PDB entry 5NQT | X-ray diffraction, 2.15 A resolution | chains A and B of the 3 polymer chains in the assembly

Chain A:
Name: Tubulin alpha-1B chain
From: Bos taurus
UniProtKB: P81947 (TBA1B_BOVIN); residue numbers follow UniProt; this construct covers 1-451
Chain sequence (451 residues; numbered 1 to 451; the number before each row is that of its first residue):
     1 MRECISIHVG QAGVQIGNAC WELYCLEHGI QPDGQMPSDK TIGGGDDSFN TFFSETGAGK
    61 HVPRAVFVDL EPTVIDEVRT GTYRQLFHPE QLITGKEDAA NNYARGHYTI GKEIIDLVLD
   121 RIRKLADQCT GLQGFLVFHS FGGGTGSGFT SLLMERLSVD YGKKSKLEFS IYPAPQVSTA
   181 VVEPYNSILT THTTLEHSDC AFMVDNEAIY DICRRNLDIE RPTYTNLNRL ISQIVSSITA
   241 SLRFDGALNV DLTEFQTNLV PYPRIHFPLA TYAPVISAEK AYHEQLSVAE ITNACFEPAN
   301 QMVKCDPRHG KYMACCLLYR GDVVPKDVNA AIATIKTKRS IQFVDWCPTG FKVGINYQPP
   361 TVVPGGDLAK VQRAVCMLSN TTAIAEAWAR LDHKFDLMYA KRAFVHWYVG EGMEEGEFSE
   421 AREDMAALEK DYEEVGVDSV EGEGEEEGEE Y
Disordered / not traced: 41-46, 438-451
Residues lining bound ligands: GTP (guanosine-5'-triphosphate): G10, Q11, A12, Q15, I16, D69, D98, A99, A100, N101, S140, G142, G143, G144, T145, G146, I171, P173, V177, S178, T179, E183, N206, Y224, L227, N228, I231

Chain B:
Name: Tubulin beta-2B chain
From: Bos taurus
UniProtKB: Q6B856 (TBB2B_BOVIN); the author numbering skips numbers that UniProt does not, so the offset changes along the chain: 1-42 = UniProt 1-42; 45-360 = UniProt 43-358; 369-455 = UniProt 359-445
Chain sequence (445 residues; each row starts with the number of its first residue; note: 10 numbers in that range are skipped by the numbering (no residue carries them; nothing is unmodelled there)):
     1 MREIVHIQAG QCGNQIGAKF WEVISDEHGI DPTGSYHGDS DL
    45 QLERINVYYN EATGNKYVPR AILVDLEPGT MDSVRSGPFG QIFRPDNFVF GQSGAGNNWA
   105 KGHYTEGAEL VDSVLDVVRK ESESCDCLQG FQLTHSLGGG TGSGMGTLLI SKIREEYPDR
   165 IMNTFSVMPS PKVSDTVVEP YNATLSVHQL VENTDETYCI DNEALYDICF RTLKLTTPTY
   225 GDLNHLVSAT MSGVTTCLRF PGQLNADLRK LAVNMVPFPR LHFFMPGFAP LTSRGSQQYR
   285 ALTVPELTQQ MFDSKNMMAA CDPRHGRYLT VAAIFRGRMS MKEVDEQMLN VQNKNSSYFV
   345 EWIPNNVKTA VCDIPP
   369 RGLKMSATFI GNSTAIQELF KRISEQFTAM FRRKAFLHWY TGEGMDEMEF TEAESNMNDL
   429 VSEYQQYQDA TADEQGEFEE EEGEDEA
Disordered / not traced: 442-455
Residues lining bound ligands: GDP (guanosine-5'-diphosphate): G10, Q11, C12, Q15, I16, D69, A99, N101, S140, G142, G143, G144, T145, G146, V171, P173, V177, S178, E183, N206, L209, Y224, L227, N228

Chain A / chain B interface:
Contacting residue pairs (53; chain A residue first):
  Q11(A) with Q247(B), hydrogen bond
  K96(A) with M1(B); D130(B), salt bridge
  E97(A) with M1(B); C131(B); R164(B), salt bridge
  D98(A) with K254(B), salt bridge
  A100(A) with R253(B); K254(B); V257(B)
  N101(A) with K254(B)
  R105(A) with R253(B)
  P175(A) with N349(B)
  S178(A) with K352(B), hydrogen bond
  T179(A) with Q247(B); L248(B); N258(B), hydrogen bond (backbone-side chain)
  A180(A) with N258(B); K352(B)
  V181(A) with N258(B), hydrogen bond (backbone-side chain); I347(B), hydrophobic; P348(B)
  R214(A) with K326(B)
  R221(A) with M325(B); D329(B), salt bridge
  Y224(A) with Q247(B), hydrogen bond
  K394(A) with P348(B); N349(B), hydrogen bond
  L397(A) with E345(B); W346(B); A440(B), hydrophobic
  M398(A) with W346(B), hydrogen bond (backbone-backbone); P348(B)
  K401(A) with F262(B); W346(B); T439(B), hydrogen bond (side chain-backbone); A440(B); D441(B), salt bridge
  R402(A) with F262(B)
  A403(A) with P261(B); F262(B), hydrophobic
  F404(A) with V257(B); N258(B); V260(B); P261(B), hydrogen bond (backbone-backbone); T314(B)
  H406(A) with V260(B); P261(B); F262(B); P263(B)
  W407(A) with A256(B), hydrophobic; V257(B); V260(B), hydrogen bond (side chain-backbone)
Interface residues without a listed pair, chain A (28 interface residues in all): V182, Y210, E220, E411
Interface residues without a listed pair, chain B (32 interface residues in all): L132, D163, D251, A438

Overview:
Chain A and chain B form an interface of 28 and 32 residues respectively, with 10 hydrogen bonds and 5 salt
bridges. Among the polar pairs are K96(A)-D130(B), E97(A)-R164(B) and D98(A)-K254(B). Bound to chain A: GTP.
Chain B binds GDP.
Chain A is Tubulin alpha-1B chain and chain B is Tubulin beta-2B chain, both from Bos taurus; the structure,
Tubulin Darpin room-temperature structure, was determined by X-ray diffraction together with 5NM5, 5NQU and
5O5W from the same study.
